Entry 5VU0 (X-ray diffraction, 2.26 A resolution); this record covers chains A and B of the 3 polymer chains in the assembly.

== Chain A (and B) ==
Molecule: Immunoglobulin gamma-1 heavy chain
From: Homo sapiens
Notes: fragment: Fc region; chain B of this document is another copy of the same molecule, construct and numbering; everything in this record applies to it too
UniProtKB: P0DOX5 (IGG1_HUMAN); residues 228-444 here correspond to UniProt positions 230-446 (UniProt number = residue number + 2)
Amino-acid sequence (217 residues; each row starts with the number of its first residue):
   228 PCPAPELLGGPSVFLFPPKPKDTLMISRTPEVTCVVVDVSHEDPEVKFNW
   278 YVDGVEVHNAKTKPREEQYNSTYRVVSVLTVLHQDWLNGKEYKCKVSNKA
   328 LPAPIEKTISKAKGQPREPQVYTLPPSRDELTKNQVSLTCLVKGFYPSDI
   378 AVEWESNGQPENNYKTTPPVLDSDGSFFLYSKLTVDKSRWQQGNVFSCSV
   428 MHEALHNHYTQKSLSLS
Not modelled in the structure: 233, 444 (chain B: 228)
Curated features (UniProtKB/Swiss-Prot):
  - glycosylation: Asn297 (N-linked (GlcNAc...) (complex) asparagine)
Cystine bridges: Cys261-Cys321, Cys367-Cys425
Glycans and other covalent adducts: glycan linked to Asn297
Bound ions: Na+ site 1: Ser267, Asp270, Asn325; Na+ site 2: Trp313, Lys317; Na+ site 3: Pro352, Ser364, Thr366; Na+ site 4 near Glu357 (its only coordinating residue here); Na+ site 5: Trp417, Asn421
What the authors report for this chain:
  - post-translational modification sites: Asn297
  - binding site for N-acetylglucosamine: Phe241, Phe243 (from molecular simulation)

== Interface between chain A and chain B ==
Residue-residue contacts (47):
  Pro228(A) with Tyr296(B)
  Cys229(A) with Cys229(B), disulfide
  Gln347(A) with Lys360(B)
  Tyr349(A) with Ser354(B); Asp356(B); Glu357(B); Lys360(B)
  Thr350(A) with Ser354(B)
  Leu351(A) with Leu351(B), hydrophobic; Pro352(B); Ser354(B); Thr366(B)
  Pro352(A) with Leu351(B)
  Ser354(A) with Tyr349(B); Leu351(B)
  Asp356(A) with Tyr349(B); Lys439(B)
  Glu357(A) with Tyr349(B); Lys370(B), salt bridge
  Ser364(A) with Leu368(B); Lys370(B)
  Thr366(A) with Leu351(B); Tyr407(B), hydrogen bond
  Leu368(A) with Lys409(B)
  Lys370(A) with Glu357(B); Ser364(B)
  Asn390(A) with Ser400(B)
  Lys392(A) with Leu398(B); Phe405(B)
  Thr394(A) with Thr394(B); Val397(B)
  Val397(A) with Thr394(B); Pro395(B)
  Leu398(A) with Lys392(B)
  Asp399(A) with Lys392(B); Lys409(B), salt bridge
  Ser400(A) with Asn390(B), hydrogen bond
  Phe405(A) with Lys392(B); Lys409(B)
  Tyr407(A) with Thr366(B), hydrogen bond; Tyr407(B), hydrophobic; Lys409(B)
  Lys409(A) with Leu368(B); Asp399(B), salt bridge; Phe405(B); Tyr407(B)
  Lys439(A) with Asp356(B)
Other interface residues (no listed pair), chain A (31 interface residues in all): Pro230, Lys360, Leu365, Thr393, Pro395, Ser408
Other interface residues (no listed pair), chain B (32 interface residues in all): Pro230, Asn297, Gln347, Thr350, Pro353, Thr393, Ser408
Inter-chain disulfides: Cys229(A)-Cys229(B)

== Summary ==
The interface between chain A and chain B involves 31 residues on one side and 32 on the other; the contacts
include 1 disulfide bond, 3 hydrogen bonds and 3 salt bridges. Polar pairs include Glu357(A)-Lys370(B),
Asp399(A)-Lys409(B) and Thr366(A)-Tyr407(B). The paper reports a binding site for N-acetylglucosamine at
Phe241(A) and Phe243(A); a modification site at Asn297(A).
Both chains are Immunoglobulin gamma-1 heavy chain (Homo sapiens). Entry 5VU0 (Crystal structure of the
complex between afucosylated/galactosylated human IgG1 Fc and Fc gamma receptor IIIa (CD16A) ...) was
determined by X-ray diffraction.
